Entry 8IUN (electron microscopy, 2.85 A resolution); this record covers chains M and h of the 36 polymer chains in the assembly.

Chain M:
Protein: Reaction center protein L chain
Organism: Roseiflexus castenholzii
UniProt: Q83XD0 (Q83XD0_9CHLR); residue numbers follow UniProt; this construct covers 1-641
Sequence (641 residues; each row starts with the number of its first residue):
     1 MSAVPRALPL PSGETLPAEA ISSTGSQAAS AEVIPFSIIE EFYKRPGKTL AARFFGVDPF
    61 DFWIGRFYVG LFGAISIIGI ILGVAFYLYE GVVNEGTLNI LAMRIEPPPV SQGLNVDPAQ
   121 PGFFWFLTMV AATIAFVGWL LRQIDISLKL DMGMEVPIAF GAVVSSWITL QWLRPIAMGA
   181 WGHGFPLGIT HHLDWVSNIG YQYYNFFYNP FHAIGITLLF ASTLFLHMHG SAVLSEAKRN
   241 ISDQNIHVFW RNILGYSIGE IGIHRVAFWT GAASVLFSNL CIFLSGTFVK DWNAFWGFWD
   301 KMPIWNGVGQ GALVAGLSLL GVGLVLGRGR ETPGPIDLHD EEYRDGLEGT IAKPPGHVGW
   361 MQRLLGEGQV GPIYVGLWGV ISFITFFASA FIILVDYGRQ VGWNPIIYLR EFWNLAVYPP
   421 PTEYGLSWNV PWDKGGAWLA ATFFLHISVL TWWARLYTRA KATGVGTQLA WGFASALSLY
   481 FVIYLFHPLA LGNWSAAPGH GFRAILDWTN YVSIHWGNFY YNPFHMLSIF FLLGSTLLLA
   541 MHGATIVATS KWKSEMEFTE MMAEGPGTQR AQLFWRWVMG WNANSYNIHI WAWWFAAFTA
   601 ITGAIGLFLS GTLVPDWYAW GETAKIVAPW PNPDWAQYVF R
Not modelled in the structure: 1-334, 641
Metal / ion sites: Mn2+: His-542, Glu-557, His-589 (shared with 2 residues of chain L)
Residues lining bound ligands:
  - bacteriochlorophyll a (BCL), molecule 1: Phe-386, Leu-445, Val-449, Phe-473, Ala-476, Leu-479, Tyr-480, Trp-508, Thr-509, Asn-510, Val-512, Ser-513, Phe-519, Tyr-520, His-525, Ser-528, Ile-529, Leu-532, Thr-599, Gly-603, Leu-607
  - bacteriochlorophyll a (BCL), molecule 2: Thr-509, Tyr-520, Leu-533
  - bacteriochlorophyll a (BCL), molecule 3: Tyr-520, Met-526, Ile-529, Phe-530, Leu-533, Gly-534, Leu-537
  - 2-O-octyl-beta-D-glucopyranose (BGL), molecule 1: His-357, Val-358, Gly-359, Trp-360, Met-361
  - 2-O-octyl-beta-D-glucopyranose (BGL), molecule 2: Gly-359, Trp-360, Arg-363
  - 2-O-octyl-beta-D-glucopyranose (BGL), molecule 3: Gly-425, Leu-426, Ser-427
  - 2-O-octyl-beta-D-glucopyranose (BGL), molecule 4: Leu-613, Val-614, Trp-620
  - bacteriopheophytin a (BPH), molecule 1: Ile-351, Ile-373, Tyr-374, Val-375, Gly-379, Val-380, Ser-382, Phe-383, Phe-386, Ser-448, Val-449, Trp-452, Arg-455, Leu-456, Leu-469, Gly-472, Phe-473, Ala-476, Ala-596, Thr-599, Ala-600
  - bacteriopheophytin a (BPH), molecule 2: Phe-386, Ser-389, Ala-390, Ile-393, Leu-445, Tyr-480, Ile-483, Tyr-484, Pro-498, Phe-502, Ile-505, Leu-506, Trp-508, Thr-509
  - bacteriopheophytin a (BPH), molecule 3: Leu-533, Thr-536, Leu-537, Ala-540, Met-541, Trp-575, Val-578, Met-579
  - Menaquinone 11 (MQE; 2-methyl-3-[(2E,6E,10E,14E,18E,22E,26E,30E,34E,38E)-3,7,11,15,19,23,27,31,35,39,43-undecamethyltetratetraconta-2,6,10,1 4,18,22,26,30,34,38,42-undecaen-1-yl]naphthalene-1,4-dione): Leu-538, Met-541, His-542, Thr-545, Ile-546, Thr-568, Ala-571, Gln-572, Trp-575, Met-579, Trp-581, Asn-582, Ala-583, Asn-584, Ser-585, Ile-588, Trp-591, Phe-595

Chain h:
Protein: reaction center small polypeptide
Organism: Roseiflexus castenholzii
Sequence (63 residues; each row starts with the number of its first residue):
     1 MDFLILLQAE PSPWPVWSGY ALCFVPLAAV ILGFIIAARF TDKQATSAYL RLDPAKANEP
    61 EQG
Not modelled in the structure: 1-11, 59-63
Residues lining bound ligands: 2-O-octyl-beta-D-glucopyranose (BGL): Trp-17, Ser-18, Leu-22

Chain M / chain h interface:
Residue-residue contacts (36; chain M residue first):
  Pro-523(M) / Leu-22(h)
  Phe-524(M) / Leu-22(h)  hydrophobic
  Leu-527(M) / Val-30(h)  hydrophobic
  Met-562(M) / Leu-50(h)
  Ala-563(M) / Leu-50(h)
  Glu-564(M) / Tyr-49(h)
  Glu-564(M) / Leu-50(h)  hydrogen bond (backbone-backbone)
  Glu-564(M) / Arg-51(h)
  Glu-564(M) / Leu-52(h)  hydrogen bond (backbone-backbone)
  Gly-565(M) / Leu-52(h)
  Pro-566(M) / Ala-57(h)  hydrophobic
  Gln-569(M) / Arg-51(h)
  Gln-569(M) / Leu-52(h)  hydrogen bond (side chain-backbone)
  Arg-570(M) / Asn-58(h)  hydrogen bond
  Gln-572(M) / Ala-45(h)
  Gln-572(M) / Tyr-49(h)
  Trp-581(M) / Ala-38(h)  hydrophobic
  Trp-581(M) / Asp-42(h)
  Asn-582(M) / Thr-41(h)
  Asn-582(M) / Asp-42(h)
  Asn-582(M) / Ala-45(h)
  Ala-583(M) / Thr-41(h)
  Ala-583(M) / Ala-45(h)
  Asn-584(M) / Gln-44(h)  hydrogen bond
  Asn-584(M) / Tyr-49(h)  hydrogen bond
  Asn-587(M) / Thr-41(h)
  Asn-587(M) / Gln-44(h)
  Trp-591(M) / Phe-34(h)  hydrophobic
  Trp-591(M) / Thr-41(h)  hydrogen bond
  Trp-620(M) / Ser-18(h)
  Trp-620(M) / Gly-19(h)
  Trp-620(M) / Leu-22(h)  hydrophobic
  Thr-623(M) / Pro-15(h)
  Thr-623(M) / Val-16(h)
  Ala-624(M) / Pro-15(h)
  Lys-625(M) / Trp-14(h)
Interface residues without a listed pair, chain M (26 interface residues in all): Phe-530, Arg-576, Phe-595, Leu-609, Ile-626
Interface residues without a listed pair, chain h (27 interface residues in all): Ser-12, Pro-13, Cys-23, Phe-24, Pro-26, Ala-37, Thr-46, Pro-54

In short:
The interface between chain M and chain h involves 26 residues on one side and 27 on the other; the contacts
include 7 hydrogen bonds. Among the polar pairs are Gln-569(M)/Leu-52(h), Arg-570(M)/Asn-58(h) and
Asn-584(M)/Gln-44(h). One 2-O-octyl-beta-D-glucopyranose molecule is bound between chain M and chain h.
Here chain M is Reaction center protein L chain and chain h is reaction center small polypeptide, both from
Roseiflexus castenholzii. Entry 8IUN (Cryo-EM structure of the CRT-LESS RC-LH core complex from roseiflexus
castenholzii) was determined by electron microscopy (same publication as 8IUG).
